Entry 6RFR (electron microscopy, 3.20 A resolution); this record covers chains G and Z of the 42 polymer chains in the assembly.

== Chain G ==
Protein: Subunit NUGM of NADH:Ubiquinone Oxidoreductase (Complex I)
Organism: Yarrowia lipolytica
Notes: EC 1.6.99.3
Reference sequence: Q9UUU0 (Q9UUU0_YARLL); residue numbers follow UniProt; this construct covers 1-281
Chain sequence (281 residues; numbered 1 to 281; the number before each row is that of its first residue):
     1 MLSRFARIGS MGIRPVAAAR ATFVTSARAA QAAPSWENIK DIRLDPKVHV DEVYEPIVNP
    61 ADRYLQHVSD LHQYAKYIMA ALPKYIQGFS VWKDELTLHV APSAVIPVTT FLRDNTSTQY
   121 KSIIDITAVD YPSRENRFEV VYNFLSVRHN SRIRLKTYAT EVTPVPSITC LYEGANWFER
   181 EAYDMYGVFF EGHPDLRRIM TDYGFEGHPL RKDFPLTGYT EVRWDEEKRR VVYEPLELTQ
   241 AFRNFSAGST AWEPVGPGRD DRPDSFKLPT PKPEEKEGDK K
Not modelled in the structure: 1-33, 273-281

== Chain Z ==
Protein: Subunit NUZM of NADH:Ubiquinone Oxidoreductase (Complex I)
Organism: Yarrowia lipolytica
Reference sequence: A0A1D8N3H5 (A0A1D8N3H5_YARLL); numbering as in UniProt (aligned over 1-182)
Chain sequence (182 residues; each row starts with the number of its first residue):
     1 MLPGGPVPVF KKYTVGSKGI WEKLRVLLAI APNRSTGNPI VPLYRVPTPG SRPEANVYQD
    61 PSSYPTNDIA ENPYWKRDHR RAYPQTAFFD QKTVTGLLEL GSEATPRIAD GEAGTKALAN
   121 IANGGVSFTQ ALGKSSKDVI YGEVLTVNGL PPVAPTLAPK QWKIIEGEAA IYPKGYPCRT
   181 FH
Not modelled in the structure: 1
Residues lining bound ligands: diundecyl phosphatidyl choline (PLC): L27, L28, A29

== Interface between chain G and chain Z ==
Residue-residue contacts (112):
  P34(G) - F10(Z)  hydrophobic
  S35(G) - F10(Z)
  W36(G) - T14(Z)
  W36(G) - V15(Z)  hydrogen bond (side chain-backbone)
  W36(G) - S17(Z)  hydrogen bond (side chain-backbone)
  W36(G) - K18(Z)
  W36(G) - I40(Z)
  E37(G) - K18(Z)  salt bridge
  I39(G) - F10(Z)
  I39(G) - K12(Z)
  I39(G) - Y13(Z)
  I39(G) - L43(Z)  hydrophobic
  K40(G) - Y13(Z)  hydrogen bond (backbone-side chain)
  D41(G) - L43(Z)
  I42(G) - Y13(Z)
  R43(G) - P42(Z)  hydrogen bond (side chain-backbone)
  R43(G) - L43(Z)
  R43(G) - V46(Z)  hydrogen bond (side chain-backbone)
  E52(G) - Y64(Z)
  V53(G) - S62(Z)
  V53(G) - S63(Z)
  V53(G) - Y64(Z)  hydrogen bond (backbone-backbone)
  Y54(G) - Y64(Z)  hydrophobic
  E55(G) - S63(Z)
  E55(G) - P65(Z)
  V58(G) - H79(Z)
  N59(G) - H79(Z)
  N59(G) - A82(Z)
  R63(G) - L157(Z)
  H67(G) - P155(Z)  hydrogen bond (side chain-backbone)
  H67(G) - T156(Z)
  H67(G) - L157(Z)
  D70(G) - P155(Z)
  L71(G) - P155(Z)  hydrophobic
  H72(G) - F89(Z)
  Q73(G) - E143(Z)
  Q73(G) - L145(Z)
  Y74(G) - P152(Z)
  Y74(G) - V153(Z)
  Y74(G) - A154(Z)
  Y74(G) - P155(Z)
  K76(G) - L98(Z)
  K76(G) - E143(Z)  salt bridge
  Y77(G) - V144(Z)
  Y77(G) - P151(Z)
  Y77(G) - P152(Z)
  M79(G) - D90(Z)
  M79(G) - V94(Z)  hydrophobic
  M79(G) - F128(Z)
  A80(G) - F128(Z)  hydrophobic
  A80(G) - L132(Z)
  A80(G) - V144(Z)  hydrophobic
  P83(G) - Q91(Z)
  P83(G) - F128(Z)  hydrophobic
  Q87(G) - D90(Z)
  Q87(G) - Q91(Z)  hydrogen bond (backbone-backbone)
  G88(G) - F89(Z)
  F89(G) - A87(Z)
  F89(G) - F88(Z)
  F89(G) - F89(Z)  hydrogen bond (backbone-backbone)
  S90(G) - A87(Z)
  V91(G) - A87(Z)  hydrogen bond (backbone-backbone)
  W92(G) - P84(Z)  hydrogen bond (side chain-backbone)
  W92(G) - Q85(Z)
  W92(G) - T86(Z)
  K93(G) - P84(Z)
  D94(G) - L157(Z)
  H99(G) - F88(Z)
  S117(G) - P152(Z)  hydrogen bond (side chain-backbone)
  S117(G) - V153(Z)
  S117(G) - A154(Z)
  Y120(G) - A154(Z)
  H149(G) - V153(Z)
  H149(G) - A154(Z)
  H149(G) - T156(Z)
  N150(G) - T156(Z)  hydrogen bond (backbone-side chain)
  S151(G) - A154(Z)  hydrogen bond (side chain-backbone)
  S151(G) - P155(Z)  hydrogen bond (side chain-backbone)
  V255(G) - Y83(Z)
  G256(G) - Y83(Z)  hydrogen bond (backbone-side chain)
  P257(G) - Y83(Z)
  P257(G) - Q85(Z)  hydrogen bond (backbone-side chain)
  G258(G) - R81(Z)
  G258(G) - Y83(Z)
  G258(G) - Q85(Z)
  R259(G) - A82(Z)
  R259(G) - Y83(Z)  hydrogen bond (backbone-backbone)
  R259(G) - P84(Z)
  R259(G) - Q85(Z)  hydrogen bond (backbone-backbone)
  D261(G) - P84(Z)
  R262(G) - A87(Z)
  D264(G) - E103(Z)  hydrogen bond (backbone-backbone)
  D264(G) - A104(Z)  hydrogen bond (backbone-backbone)
  S265(G) - S102(Z)
  S265(G) - A104(Z)
  F266(G) - F89(Z)
  F266(G) - L97(Z)  hydrophobic
  K267(G) - L97(Z)
  K267(G) - S102(Z)
  K267(G) - E103(Z)
  L268(G) - T93(Z)
  L268(G) - G96(Z)
  L268(G) - L97(Z)
  L268(G) - E103(Z)
  P269(G) - L100(Z)  hydrophobic
  P269(G) - G101(Z)
  P269(G) - S102(Z)
  P269(G) - E103(Z)
  P271(G) - G111(Z)
  P271(G) - G114(Z)
  P271(G) - T115(Z)
  K272(G) - G111(Z)
Interface residues without a listed pair, chain G (63 interface residues in all): I57, P60, A61, Y64, T118, D260, T270
Interface residues without a listed pair, chain Z (62 interface residues in all): K11, G16, E22, P47, P106, I108, L118, T129, G142, A158

== Summary ==
63 residues of chain G and 62 residues of chain Z are in contact; the contacts include 21 hydrogen bonds and 2
salt bridges. Polar pairs include E37(G)-K18(Z), K76(G)-E143(Z) and W36(G)-V15(Z). Bound to chain Z: diundecyl
phosphatidyl choline.
Here chain G is Subunit NUGM of NADH:Ubiquinone Oxidoreductase (Complex I) and chain Z is Subunit NUZM of
NADH:Ubiquinone Oxidoreductase (Complex I), both from Yarrowia lipolytica. Entry 6RFR (Cryo-EM structure of
respiratory complex I from Yarrowia lipolytica at 3.2 A resolution) was determined by electron microscopy
(same publication as 6RFQ and 6RFS).
